Entry 9BBC (electron microscopy, 3.30 A resolution); this record covers chains B and G of the 8 polymer chains in the assembly.

== Chain B ==
Protein: TCRb
Source organism: Homo sapiens
Sequence (305 residues; each row starts with the number of its first residue):
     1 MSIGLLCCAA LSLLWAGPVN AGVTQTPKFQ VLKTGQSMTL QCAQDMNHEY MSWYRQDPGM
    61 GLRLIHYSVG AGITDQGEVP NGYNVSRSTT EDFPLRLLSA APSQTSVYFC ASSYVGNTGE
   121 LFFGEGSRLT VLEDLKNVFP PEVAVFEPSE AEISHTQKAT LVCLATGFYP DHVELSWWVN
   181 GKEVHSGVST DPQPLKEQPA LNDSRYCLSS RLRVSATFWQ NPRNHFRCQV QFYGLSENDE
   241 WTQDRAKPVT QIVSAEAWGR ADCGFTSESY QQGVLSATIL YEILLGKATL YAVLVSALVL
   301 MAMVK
Not modelled in the structure: 1-21
Disulfide bonds: Cys42-Cys110, Cys163-Cys228
Covalent attachments: N-acetylglucosamine (NAG) linked to Asn84
From the paper describing this entry:
  - mutagenesis - T130C/H172C (approximately 50%): decreased signaling in response to HLA-antigen tetramers
  - mutagenesis - T130C/H172C: increased expression

== Chain G ==
Protein: T-cell surface glycoprotein CD3 gamma chain
Source organism: Homo sapiens
UniProtKB: P09693 (CD3G_HUMAN); numbering as in UniProt (aligned over 1-137)
Sequence (137 residues; row label = number of the first residue in the row):
     1 MEQGKGLAVL ILAIILLQGT LAQSIKGNHL VKVYDYQEDG SVLLTCDAEA KNITWFKDGK
    61 MIGFLTEDKK KWNLGSNAKD PRGMYQCKGS QNKSKPLQVY YRMCQNCIEL NAATISGFLF
   121 AEIVSIFVLA VGVYFIA
Not modelled in the structure: 1-23
Disulfide bonds: Cys46-Cys87, Cys104-Cys107
Covalent attachments: N-acetylglucosamine (NAG) linked to Asn52, Asn92
UniProt features mapped onto this chain:
  - glycosylation (N-linked (GlcNAc...) asparagine): Asn52, Asn92

== How chain B and chain G interact ==
Residue-residue contacts - 18 pairs, chain B then chain G:
  Asn180(B) - Tyr34(G)
  Asn180(B) - Tyr36(G)
  Asn180(B) - Gln37(G)
  Gly181(B) - Tyr34(G)
  Gly181(B) - Tyr36(G)
  His225(B) - Tyr36(G)
  Gln271(B) - Gln105(G)
  Leu275(B) - Gln105(G)
  Leu275(B) - Asn106(G)
  Leu275(B) - Ile108(G)  hydrophobic
  Leu280(B) - Ala121(G)  hydrophobic
  Lys287(B) - Ser125(G)
  Lys287(B) - Val128(G)
  Lys287(B) - Leu129(G)
  Tyr291(B) - Leu129(G)  hydrophobic
  Tyr291(B) - Gly132(G)
  Tyr291(B) - Val133(G)  hydrophobic
  Tyr291(B) - Ile136(G)
Interface residues without a listed pair, chain B (10 interface residues in all): Trp258, Val295
Interface residues without a listed pair, chain G (16 interface residues in all): Glu38, Cys104, Phe118

== Overview ==
10 residues of chain B and 16 residues of chain G are in contact. Covalently linked N-acetylglucosamine: at
Asn84(B). N-acetylglucosamine is covalently linked to Asn52(G) and Asn92(G). The paper reports that
T130C/H172C of chain B reduce signaling in response to HLA-antigen tetramers; T130C/H172C of chain B increase
expression.
Here chain B is TCRb and chain G is T-cell surface glycoprotein CD3 gamma chain, both from Homo sapiens. Entry
9BBC (TCR GDN detergent micelle) was determined by electron microscopy together with 9C3E from the same study.
